9BTH - chains D and E of the 8 polymer chains in the assembly; structure by electron microscopy, 4.20 A resolution (low resolution: residue-level contacts below are approximate; hydrogen-bond / salt-bridge calls are withheld).

Chain D:
Protein: Envelope glycoprotein gp120
Organism: Human immunodeficiency virus 1
UniProtKB: A0A0N9FF17 (A0A0N9FF17_9HIV1); the construct lacks a stretch of the UniProt sequence and is renumbered around it, so the offset changes along the chain: 33-136 = UniProt 29-132; 144-185 = UniProt 133-174; 187-309 = UniProt 179-301; 312-321 = UniProt 302-311; 4 more segments
Amino-acid sequence (471 residues; numbered 33 to 513 plus 13 insertion-coded residues; 23 numbers in that range are skipped by the numbering (no residue carries them; nothing is unmodelled there); the number before each row is that of its first residue; a row labelled like 185A-185D holds insertion residues (185A, then the next letters in order)):
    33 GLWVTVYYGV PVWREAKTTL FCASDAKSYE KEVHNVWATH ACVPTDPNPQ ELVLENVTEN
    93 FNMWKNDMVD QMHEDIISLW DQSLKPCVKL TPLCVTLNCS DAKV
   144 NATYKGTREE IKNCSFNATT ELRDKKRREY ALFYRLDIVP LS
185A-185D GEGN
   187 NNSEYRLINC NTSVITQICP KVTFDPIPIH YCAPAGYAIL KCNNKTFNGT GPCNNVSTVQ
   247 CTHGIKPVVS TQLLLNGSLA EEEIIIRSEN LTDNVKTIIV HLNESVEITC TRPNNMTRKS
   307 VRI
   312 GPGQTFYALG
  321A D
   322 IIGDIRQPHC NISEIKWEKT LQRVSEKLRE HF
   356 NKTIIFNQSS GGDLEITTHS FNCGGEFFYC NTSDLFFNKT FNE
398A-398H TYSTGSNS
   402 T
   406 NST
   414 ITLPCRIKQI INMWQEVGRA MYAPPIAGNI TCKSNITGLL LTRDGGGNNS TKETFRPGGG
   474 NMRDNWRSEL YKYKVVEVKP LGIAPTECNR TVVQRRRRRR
Disordered / not traced: 59-62, 144-151, 185A-185D, 398A-398H, 458-463, 505-513
Sequence notes: conflict Ile204 (Ala196 in A0A0N9FF17), Met302 (Asn294 in A0A0N9FF17), Leu320 (Thr310 in A0A0N9FF17), Pro329 (Ala320 in A0A0N9FF17), Pro437 (Ser423 in A0A0N9FF17), Asn442 (Glu428 in A0A0N9FF17), Cys501 (Ala487 in A0A0N9FF17), Asn502 (Arg488 in A0A0N9FF17), Thr504 (Arg490 in A0A0N9FF17), Arg508 (Lys494 in A0A0N9FF17), Arg509 (Glu495 in A0A0N9FF17), Arg510 (Lys496 in A0A0N9FF17); expression tag (512-513)
Cystine bridges: Cys54-Cys74, Cys119-Cys205, Cys126-Cys196, Cys131-Cys157, Cys218-Cys247, Cys228-Cys239, Cys296-Cys331, Cys378-Cys445, Cys385-Cys418
Covalently attached groups: N-acetylglucosamine (NAG) linked to Asn88, Asn130, Asn156, Asn197, Asn230, Asn234, Asn241, Asn262, Asn276, Asn289, Asn301, Asn332, Asn356, Asn362, Asn386, Asn393, Asn442, Asn448, Asn502; glycan linked to Asn160

Chain E:
Protein: Envelope glycoprotein gp41
Organism: Human immunodeficiency virus 1
UniProtKB: A0A0N9FF17 (A0A0N9FF17_9HIV1); residues 511-664 here correspond to UniProt positions 498-651 (UniProt number = residue number - 13)
Amino-acid sequence (154 residues; row label = number of the first residue in the row):
   511 AVVGLGAVFL GFLGAAGSTM GAASNTLTVQ ARQLLSGIVQ QQSNLLRAPE AQQHMLQLGV
   571 WGFKQLQARV LAIERYLEVQ QLLGMWGCSG KLICCTNVPW NSSWSNKTYN EIWDNMTWMQ
   631 WDREIGNYTD TIYKLLEVSQ FQQEINEKDN LTLD
Disordered / not traced: 511-514, 541-567, 664
Sequence notes: conflict Asn535 (Ile522 in A0A0N9FF17), Pro559 (Ile546 in A0A0N9FF17), Gly569 (Thr556 in A0A0N9FF17), Phe573 (Ile560 in A0A0N9FF17), Glu588 (Lys575 in A0A0N9FF17), Val589 (Asp576 in A0A0N9FF17), Cys605 (Thr592 in A0A0N9FF17), Pro609 (Tyr596 in A0A0N9FF17), Gly636 (Asp623 in A0A0N9FF17), Phe651 (Lys638 in A0A0N9FF17), Ile655 (Ser642 in A0A0N9FF17), Asn660 (Leu647 in A0A0N9FF17), Thr662 (Ala649 in A0A0N9FF17)
Cystine bridges: Cys598-Cys604
Covalently attached groups: N-acetylglucosamine (NAG) linked to Asn611, Asn616, Asn625, Asn637

Interface between chain D and chain E:
Contacting residue pairs (91):
  Gly33(D) - Trp610(E)
  Leu34(D) - Pro609(E)
  Leu34(D) - Trp610(E)
  Leu34(D) - Thr618(E)
  Trp35(D) - Asn607(E)
  Trp35(D) - Val608(E)
  Trp35(D) - Pro609(E)
  Val36(D) - Thr606(E)
  Val36(D) - Val608(E)
  Val36(D) - Pro609(E)
  Val36(D) - Trp610(E)
  Val36(D) - Trp614(E)
  Thr37(D) - Ile603(E)
  Thr37(D) - Cys604(E)
  Thr37(D) - Thr606(E)
  Val38(D) - Trp596(E)
  Val38(D) - Ile603(E)
  Val38(D) - Cys604(E)
  Val38(D) - Leu646(E)
  Tyr39(D) - Ile603(E)
  Tyr40(D) - Phe519(E)
  Tyr40(D) - Phe522(E)
  Tyr40(D) - Leu602(E)
  Gly41(D) - Phe522(E)
  Val42(D) - Trp628(E)
  Pro43(D) - Phe522(E)
  Pro43(D) - Leu523(E)
  Pro43(D) - Ala526(E)
  Pro43(D) - Trp628(E)
  Pro43(D) - Met629(E)
  Val44(D) - Met629(E)
  Val44(D) - Asp632(E)
  Trp45(D) - Leu523(E)
  Trp45(D) - Ala526(E)
  Thr51(D) - Lys574(E)
  Thr51(D) - Ala578(E)
  Leu52(D) - Lys574(E)
  Phe53(D) - Gln575(E)
  Cys54(D) - Trp571(E)
  Trp69(D) - Trp571(E)
  Ala70(D) - Trp571(E)
  Thr71(D) - Trp571(E)
  Ala73(D) - Trp571(E)
  Cys74(D) - Trp571(E)
  Val75(D) - Gln575(E)
  Leu84(D) - Leu520(E)
  Leu86(D) - Leu523(E)
  Leu86(D) - Ala526(E)
  Glu87(D) - Gly527(E)
  Asn88(D) - Gly527(E)
  Val89(D) - Gly527(E)
  Gln103(D) - Lys574(E)
  Asp107(D) - Trp571(E)
  Asp107(D) - Lys574(E)
  Leu111(D) - Trp571(E)
  Gln114(D) - Gly569(E)
  Gln114(D) - Val570(E)
  Pro220(D) - Ala578(E)
  Ala221(D) - Leu515(E)
  Ala221(D) - Gly516(E)
  Ala221(D) - Ala517(E)
  Ala221(D) - Ala582(E)
  Gly222(D) - Gly516(E)
  Gly222(D) - Arg585(E)
  Tyr223(D) - Leu520(E)
  Tyr223(D) - Leu581(E)
  Tyr223(D) - Arg585(E)
  Ala224(D) - Leu520(E)
  Ala224(D) - Leu523(E)
  Thr244(D) - Leu523(E)
  Glu490(D) - Arg585(E)
  Val491(D) - Arg585(E)
  Lys492(D) - Asp632(E)
  Pro493(D) - Phe519(E)
  Leu494(D) - Val589(E)
  Leu494(D) - Leu593(E)
  Ile496(D) - Trp631(E)
  Ile496(D) - Ile642(E)
  Ile496(D) - Tyr643(E)
  Ala497(D) - Trp610(E)
  Ala497(D) - Trp631(E)
  Pro498(D) - Trp610(E)
  Pro498(D) - Trp623(E)
  Pro498(D) - Trp631(E)
  Glu500(D) - Tyr619(E)
  Cys501(D) - Cys605(E)  disulfide
  Asn502(D) - Cys605(E)
  Asn502(D) - Thr606(E)
  Arg503(D) - Cys605(E)
  Arg503(D) - Thr606(E)
  Arg503(D) - Gln653(E)
Also at the interface, not in a pair above, chain D (53 interface residues in all): Ser110, Gln246, Thr499
Also at the interface, not in a pair above, chain E (47 interface residues in all): Gly524, Ala525, Gln577, Lys601, Gln650
Inter-chain disulfides: Cys501(D)-Cys605(E)

Overview:
53 residues of chain D face 47 of chain E across their interface, with 1 disulfide bond. N-acetylglucosamine
is covalently linked to Asn88(D), Asn130(D), Asn156(D), Asn197(D), Asn230(D) and Asn234(D) and 13 more.
Covalently linked N-acetylglucosamine: at Asn611(E), Asn616(E), Asn625(E) and Asn637(E).
Here chain D is Envelope glycoprotein gp120 and chain E is Envelope glycoprotein gp41, both from Human
immunodeficiency virus 1. Entry 9BTH (Rhesus Fab 42056-a.01 in complex with CAP256SU.wk34 RnS SOSIP Env) was
determined by electron microscopy, deposited together with 9BNK, 9BNM, 9BNP, 9BTI, 9BTJ, 9BTL and 9BTV.
